3AT1 - chains C and D of the 4 polymer chains in the assembly; structure by X-ray diffraction, 2.80 A resolution.

== Chain C ==
Protein: Aspartate carbamoyltransferase (T state), catalytic chain
Source organism: Escherichia coli
Notes: EC 2.1.3.2
Reference sequence: P0A786 (PYRB_ECOLI); residues 1-310 here = UniProt positions 1-310
Sequence (310 residues; row label = number of the first residue in the row):
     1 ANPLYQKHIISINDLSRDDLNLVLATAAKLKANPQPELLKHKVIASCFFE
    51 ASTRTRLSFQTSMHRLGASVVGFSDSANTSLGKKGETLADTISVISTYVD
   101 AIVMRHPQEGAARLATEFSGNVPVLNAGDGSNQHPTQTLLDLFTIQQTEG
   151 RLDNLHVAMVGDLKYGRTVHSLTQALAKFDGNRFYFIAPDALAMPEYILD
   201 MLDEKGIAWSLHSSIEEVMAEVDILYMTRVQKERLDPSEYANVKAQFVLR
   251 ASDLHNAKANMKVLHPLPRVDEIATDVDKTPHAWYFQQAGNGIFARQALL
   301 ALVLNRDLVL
Differences from the reference sequence: conflict Gln60 (Glu in P0A786), Gln147 (Glu in P0A786), Glu149 (Gln in P0A786), Glu196 (Gln in P0A786)
Ligand contacts: phosphonoacetamide (PCT): Ser52, Thr53, Arg54, Thr55, Arg56, Arg105, His134, Gln137, Pro266, Leu267

== Chain D ==
Protein: Aspartate carbamoyltransferase regulatory chain
Source organism: Escherichia coli
Reference sequence: P0A7F3 (PYRI_ECOLI); residues 2-153 here correspond to UniProt positions 1-152 (UniProt number = residue number - 1)
Sequence (153 residues; row label = number of the first residue in the row):
     1 MTHDNKLGVEAIKRGTVIDHIPAQIGFKLLSLFKLTETDQRITIGLNLPS
    51 GEMGRKDLIKIENTFLSEDQVDQLALYAPQATVNRIDNYEVVGKSRPSLP
   101 ERIDNVLVCPNSNCISHAEPVSSSFAVRKRANDIALKCKYCEKEFSHNVV
   151 LAN
Not modelled in the structure: 1-7
Differences from the reference sequence: conflict Gly8 (Gln7 in P0A7F3)
Ion coordination: Zn2+: Cys109, Cys114, Cys138, Cys141

== How chain C and chain D interact ==
Contacting residue pairs (36; chain C residue first):
  Ser11(C) - Glu142(D)  hydrogen bond
  Asn13(C) - Glu142(D)  hydrogen bond
  Thr87(C) - Glu119(D)
  Leu88(C) - Glu119(D)  hydrogen bond (backbone-side chain)
  Ala89(C) - Glu119(D)  hydrogen bond (backbone-side chain)
  Ala89(C) - Pro120(D)  hydrophobic
  His106(C) - Ile115(D)
  Pro107(C) - Asn113(D)  hydrogen bond (backbone-side chain)
  Gln108(C) - Asn113(D)
  Gln108(C) - Ile115(D)
  Glu109(C) - Asn111(D)  hydrogen bond
  Glu109(C) - Asn113(D)  hydrogen bond
  Glu109(C) - Cys114(D)
  Glu109(C) - Ile115(D)  hydrogen bond (backbone-backbone)
  Glu109(C) - Cys141(D)
  Gly110(C) - Ile115(D)
  Gly110(C) - Tyr140(D)
  Gly110(C) - Cys141(D)
  Ala111(C) - Ile115(D)
  Arg113(C) - Lys139(D)
  Arg113(C) - Tyr140(D)
  Arg113(C) - Glu142(D)  salt bridge
  Leu114(C) - Ile115(D)  hydrophobic
  Leu114(C) - Glu119(D)
  Leu114(C) - Val121(D)  hydrophobic
  Leu114(C) - Tyr140(D)
  Glu117(C) - Val121(D)
  Glu117(C) - Lys139(D)  salt bridge
  Glu117(C) - Tyr140(D)  hydrogen bond
  Ser131(C) - Lys143(D)  hydrogen bond
  Asn132(C) - Tyr140(D)  hydrogen bond (side chain-backbone)
  Asn132(C) - Cys141(D)  hydrogen bond (side chain-backbone)
  Asn132(C) - Glu142(D)
  Gln133(C) - Glu142(D)  hydrogen bond
  Asp200(C) - Arg130(D)  salt bridge
  Glu204(C) - Arg130(D)  salt bridge
Also at the interface, not in a pair above, chain C (20 interface residues in all): Phe118
Also at the interface, not in a pair above, chain D (14 interface residues in all): Arg128

== In short ==
20 residues of chain C face 14 of chain D across their interface; the contacts include 13 hydrogen bonds and 4
salt bridges. Polar pairs include Arg113(C)-Glu142(D), Glu117(C)-Lys139(D) and Asp200(C)-Arg130(D). Ligands of
chain C: phosphonoacetamide.
Chain C is Aspartate carbamoyltransferase (T state), catalytic chain and chain D is Aspartate
carbamoyltransferase regulatory chain, both from Escherichia coli; the structure, Crystal structures of
phosphonoacetamide ligated T and phosphonoacetamide and malonate ligated R states of aspartate
carbamoyltransferase ..., was determined by X-ray diffraction (same publication as 1AT1 and 2AT1).
